PDB entry 1M1A | X-ray diffraction, 2.65 A resolution | chains I and G of the 10 polymer chains in the assembly

Chain I:
Molecule: Palindromic 146 Base Pair DNA Fragment
Sequence (146 nucleotides; each row starts with the number of its first residue):
     1 ATCAATATCCACCTGCAGATTCTACCAAAAGTGTATTTGGAAACTGCTCC
    51 ATCAAAAGGCATGTTCAGCGGAATTCCGCTGAACATGCCTTTTGATGGAG
   101 CAGTTTCCAAATACACTTTTGGTAGAATCTGCAGGTGGATATTGAT
Bound ions: Mn2+ near DG40 (its only coordinating residue here)
Ligand contacts: gamma-amino-butanoic acid / beta-alanine / 3-amino-(dimethylpropylamine) / IMT / 4-amino-(1-methylpyrrole)-2-carboxylic acid: DT6, DA7, DT8, DC9, DC10, DA11, DC12

Chain G:
Name: Histone H2A type 1
Organism: Xenopus laevis
Reference sequence: P06897 (H2A1_XENLA); residues 1001-1129 here correspond to UniProt positions 2-130 (UniProt number = residue number - 999)
Sequence (129 residues; numbered 1001 to 1129; the number before each row is that of its first residue):
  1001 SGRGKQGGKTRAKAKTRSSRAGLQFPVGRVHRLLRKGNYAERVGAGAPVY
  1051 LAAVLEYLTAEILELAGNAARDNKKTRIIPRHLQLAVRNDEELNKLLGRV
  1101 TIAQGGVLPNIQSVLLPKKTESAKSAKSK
Not modelled in the structure: 1001-1013, 1120-1129
Construct notes: conflict Arg1099 (Gly100 in P06897)
Swiss-Prot annotation at these positions:
  - modified residue: Ser1001 (N-acetylserine), Lys1005 (N6-(2-hydroxyisobutyryl)lysine), Lys1009 (N6-(2-hydroxyisobutyryl)lysine), Lys1036 (N6-(2-hydroxyisobutyryl)lysine), Lys1074 (N6-(2-hydroxyisobutyryl)lysine), Lys1075 (N6-(2-hydroxyisobutyryl)lysine), Lys1095 (N6-(2-hydroxyisobutyryl)lysine), Gln1104 (N5-methylglutamine), Lys1118 (N6-(2-hydroxyisobutyryl)lysine)
  - cross-link (Glycyl lysine isopeptide (Lys-Gly)): Lys1013 (interchain with G-Cter in ubiquitin), Lys1015 (interchain with G-Cter in ubiquitin), Lys1119 (interchain with G-Cter in ubiquitin)

Chain I / chain G interface:
Pairs across the interface - 16 pairs, chain I then chain G:
  DT112(I) with Arg1042(G), hydrogen bond to the base; Val1043(G), sugar contact; Gly1044(G), phosphate contact; Ala1045(G), hydrogen bond to the phosphate
  DA113(I) with Arg1035(G), salt bridge to the phosphate; Arg1042(G), hydrogen bond to the sugar; Val1043(G), hydrogen bond to the phosphate
  DG121(I) with Thr1016(G), sugar contact
  DG122(I) with Arg1029(G), phosphate contact
  DT123(I) with Arg1029(G), salt bridge to the phosphate
  DG131(I) with Thr1076(G), sugar contact; Arg1077(G), hydrogen bond to the sugar
  DC132(I) with Lys1075(G), phosphate contact; Thr1076(G), hydrogen bond to the phosphate; Arg1077(G), hydrogen bond to the phosphate
  DA133(I) with Lys1075(G), salt bridge to the phosphate
Interface residues without a listed pair, chain G (11 interface residues in all): Glu1041

Overview:
8 residues of chain I face 11 of chain G across their interface, with 7 hydrogen bonds and 3 salt bridges.
Polar contacts include DT112(I)-Arg1042(G), DA113(I)-Arg1042(G) and DG131(I)-Arg1077(G). Ligands of chain I:
gamma-amino-butanoic acid / beta-alanine / 3-amino-(dimethylpropylamine) / IMT /
4-amino-(1-methylpyrrole)-2-carboxylic acid.
Here chain I is Palindromic 146 Base Pair DNA Fragment and chain G is Histone H2A type 1 (Xenopus laevis).
Entry 1M1A (Ligand binding alters the structure and dynamics of nucleosomal DNA) was determined by X-ray
diffraction (same publication as 1M18 and 1M19).
